Entry 5L75 (X-ray diffraction, 3.70 A resolution); this record covers chains B and F of the 4 polymer chains in the assembly.

# Chain B
Name: Lipopolysaccharide ABC transporter, ATP-binding protein LptB
Organism: Klebsiella pneumoniae IS22
Reference sequence: W1B6A5 (W1B6A5_KLEPN); numbering as in UniProt (aligned over 1-241)
Amino-acid sequence (241 residues; row label = number of the first residue in the row):
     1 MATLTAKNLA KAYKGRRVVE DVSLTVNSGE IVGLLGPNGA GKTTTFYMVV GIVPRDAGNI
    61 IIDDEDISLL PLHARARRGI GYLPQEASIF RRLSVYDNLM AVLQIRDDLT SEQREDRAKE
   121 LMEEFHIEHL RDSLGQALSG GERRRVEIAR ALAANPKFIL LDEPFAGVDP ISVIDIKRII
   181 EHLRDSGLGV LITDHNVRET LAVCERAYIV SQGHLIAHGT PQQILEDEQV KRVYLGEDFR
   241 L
Not modelled in the structure: 238-241

# Chain F
Name: FIG000988: Predicted permease
Organism: Klebsiella pneumoniae IS22
Reference sequence: W1B830 (W1B830_KLEPN); numbering as in UniProt (aligned over 1-365)
Amino-acid sequence (365 residues; row label = number of the first residue in the row):
     1 MIIIRYLVRE TLKSQLAILF ILLLIFFCQK LVRILGAAVD GDIPTNLVLS LLGLGIPEMA
    61 QLILPLSLFL GLLMTLGKLY TESEITVMHA CGLSKAVLIK AAMILAVFTG AVAAVNVMWA
   121 GPWSSRHQDE VLAEAKANPG MAALAQGQFQ QASDGNAVMF IESVNGNRFH DVFLAQLRPK
   181 GNARPSVVVA DSGELSQQKD GSQYVTLNKG TRFEGTAMLR DFRITDFNNY QAIIGHQAVS
   241 ADPDDTEQMD MRTLWKTHTD RARAELHWRF TLVATVFIMA LMVVPLSVVN PRQGRVLSML
   301 PAMLLYLVFF LLQTSIKSNG GKGKMDPAIW MWAINLLYFA LAVLLNLWDT VPMRRFRARF
   361 NKGAA
Not modelled in the structure: 1, 177-185, 199-202, 243-252, 263, 349-365
Sequence notes: conflict V107 (Leu in W1B830), Y204 (Val in W1B830)
Reported in the primary citation:
  - mutagenesis - R223P, R223P/T225P, Q231P: decreased growth
  - mutagenesis - F26D/L62D: abolished growth
  - mutagenesis - T225P: unchanged growth

# Chain B / chain F interface
Contacting residue pairs (39):
  L72(B) with T86(F); H89(F)
  H73(B) with H89(F); G92(F); L93(F); S94(F); K95(F), hydrogen bond (side chain-backbone)
  A76(B) with A90(F); G92(F)
  Y82(B) with A90(F)
  E86(B) with S83(F)
  A87(B) with E82(F)
  S88(B) with E82(F); S83(F); E84(F); V87(F)
  I89(B) with E84(F)
  F90(B) with Y6(F), hydrophobic; E84(F); V87(F), hydrophobic; M88(F), hydrophobic
  R91(B) with Y6(F), hydrogen bond (backbone-side chain); E82(F); E84(F)
  R92(B) with Y6(F), hydrogen bond (backbone-side chain); R9(F); E10(F), salt bridge; K13(F)
  L93(B) with Y6(F), hydrophobic
  A101(B) with I2(F), hydrophobic; I3(F)
  V102(B) with C91(F), hydrophobic; L93(F), hydrophobic
  Q104(B) with I2(F)
  I105(B) with I3(F), hydrophobic; L93(F), hydrophobic
  R150(B) with V87(F); C91(F), hydrogen bond (backbone-side chain)
  A151(B) with C91(F)
Interface residues without a listed pair, chain B (22 interface residues in all): I80, P84, D97, A154
From the paper, about this interface:
  - pairs named by the authors: Y6(F)-F90(B) (hydrophobic contact), V87(F)-F90(B) (hydrophobic contact), M88(F)-F90(B) (hydrophobic contact)
  - interface residues, chain B: H73(B), Y82(B), F90(B), R91(B), R150(B)
  - interface residues, chain F: E84(F), V87(F), M88(F), H89(F), C91(F), L93(F)

# Summary
22 residues of chain B face 19 of chain F across their interface; the contacts include 4 hydrogen bonds and 1
salt bridge. Polar contacts include R92(B)-E10(F), H73(B)-K95(F) and R91(B)-Y6(F). The authors report
hydrophobic contacts between Y6(F) and F90(B), V87(F) and F90(B) and M88(F) and F90(B). The paper reports that
R223P, R223P/T225P and Q231P of chain F reduce growth; interface residues H73(B), Y82(B) and E84(F) among
others; 5 substitutions were tested in all.
Chain B is Lipopolysaccharide ABC transporter, ATP-binding protein LptB and chain F is FIG000988: Predicted
permease, both from Klebsiella pneumoniae IS22; the structure, A protein structure, was determined by X-ray
diffraction.
